PDB entry 8K38 | electron microscopy, 3.20 A resolution | chains C and O of the 24 polymer chains in the assembly

Chain C:
Molecule: Portal protein B
Organism: Escherichia phage Lambda
Reference sequence: P03710 (PORTL_LAMBD); residues 1-533 here = UniProt positions 1-533
Amino-acid sequence (533 residues; numbered 1 to 533; the number before each row is that of its first residue):
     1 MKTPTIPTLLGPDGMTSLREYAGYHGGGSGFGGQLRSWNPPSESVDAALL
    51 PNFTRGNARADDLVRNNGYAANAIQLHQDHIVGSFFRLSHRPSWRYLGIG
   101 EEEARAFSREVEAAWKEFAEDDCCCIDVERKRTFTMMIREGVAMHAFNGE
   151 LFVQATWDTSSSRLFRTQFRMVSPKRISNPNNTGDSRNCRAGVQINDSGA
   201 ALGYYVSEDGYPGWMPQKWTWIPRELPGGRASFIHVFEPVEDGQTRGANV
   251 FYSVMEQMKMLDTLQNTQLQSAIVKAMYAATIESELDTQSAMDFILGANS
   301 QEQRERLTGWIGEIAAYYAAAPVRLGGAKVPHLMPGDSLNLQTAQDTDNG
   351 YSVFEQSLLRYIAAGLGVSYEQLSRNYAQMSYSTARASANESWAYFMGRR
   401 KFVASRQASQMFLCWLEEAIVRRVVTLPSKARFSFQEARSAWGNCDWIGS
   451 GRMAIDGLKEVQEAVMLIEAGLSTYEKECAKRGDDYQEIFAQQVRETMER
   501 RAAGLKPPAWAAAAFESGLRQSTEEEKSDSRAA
Not modelled in the structure: 1-23, 213-216, 302-319, 514-533
UniProt features mapped onto this chain:
  - site: Ala22, Gly23 (Cleavage)

Chain O:
Molecule: Head completion protein
Organism: Escherichia phage Lambda
Reference sequence: P68660 (HCP_LAMBD); residues 1-68 here = UniProt positions 1-68
Amino-acid sequence (68 residues; row label = number of the first residue in the row):
     1 MTRQEELAAARAALHDLMTGKRVATVQKDGRRVEFTATSVSDLKKYIAEL
    51 EVQTGMTQRRRGPAGFYV
Not modelled in the structure: 1-3

Chain C / chain O interface:
Contacting residue pairs - 21 pairs, chain C then chain O:
  Leu286(C) - Glu49(O)
  Leu286(C) - Val52(O)  hydrophobic
  Asp293(C) - Gly62(O)
  Phe294(C) - Arg60(O)
  Phe294(C) - Arg61(O)
  Phe294(C) - Pro63(O)
  Ile295(C) - Pro63(O)
  Gly297(C) - Pro63(O)
  Ala328(C) - Ala64(O)
  Ala328(C) - Phe66(O)
  Lys329(C) - Pro63(O)
  Lys329(C) - Ala64(O)
  Val330(C) - Pro63(O)
  Val330(C) - Ala64(O)  hydrogen bond (backbone-backbone)
  Val330(C) - Phe66(O)  hydrophobic
  Pro331(C) - Pro63(O)  hydrophobic
  His332(C) - Arg60(O)  hydrogen bond (backbone-side chain)
  Leu333(C) - Arg60(O)
  Met334(C) - Arg59(O)
  Met334(C) - Arg60(O)
  Asp337(C) - Arg60(O)  salt bridge
Also at the interface, not in a pair above, chain C (16 interface residues in all): Glu285, Leu296, Gly336
Also at the interface, not in a pair above, chain O (11 interface residues in all): Lys45, Gly65

In short:
16 residues of chain C and 11 residues of chain O are in contact; the contacts include 2 hydrogen bonds and 1
salt bridge. Polar contacts include Asp337(C)-Arg60(O), His332(C)-Arg60(O) and Val330(C)-Ala64(O).
Here chain C is Portal protein B and chain O is Head completion protein, both from Escherichia phage Lambda.
Entry 8K38 (The structure of bacteriophage lambda portal-adaptor) was determined by electron microscopy (same
publication as 8K35, 8K36, 8K37 and 8K39).
